PDB entry 1JVL | X-ray diffraction, 2.00 A resolution | chains A and B

Chain A (and B):
Molecule: Azurin
Source organism: Pseudomonas aeruginosa
Notes: fragment: Azurin; chain B of this document is another copy of the same molecule, construct and numbering; everything in this record applies to it too
UniProt: P00282 (AZUR_PSEAE); residues 1-128 here correspond to UniProt positions 21-148 (UniProt number = residue number + 20)
Sequence (128 residues; row label = number of the first residue in the row):
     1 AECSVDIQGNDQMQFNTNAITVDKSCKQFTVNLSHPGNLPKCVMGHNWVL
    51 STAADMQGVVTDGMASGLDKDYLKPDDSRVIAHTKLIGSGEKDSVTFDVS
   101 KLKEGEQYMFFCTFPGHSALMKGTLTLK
Sequence notes: engineered mutation C42 (Asn62 in P00282)
UniProt features mapped onto this chain:
  - binding site (Cu cation): H46, C112, H117, M121
Cystine bridges: C3-C26
Glycans and other covalent adducts: 1-[pyrrol-1-yl-2,5-dione-methoxymethyl]-pyrrole-2,5-dione (OPP) linked to C42
Bound ions: Ni2+ site 1: A1 (together with tris-hydroxymethyl-methyl-ammonium) (shared with H83(B) of chain B); Cu ion: H46, C112, H117; Ni2+ site 2: H83 (together with tris-hydroxymethyl-methyl-ammonium) (shared with A1(B) of chain B)
Residues lining bound ligands: tris-hydroxymethyl-methyl-ammonium (144): A1, E2, C3
What the authors report for this chain:
  - binding site for the ligand OPP: C42
  - Cu ion coordination: G45, H46, C112, H117, M121

Chain A / chain B interface:
Residue-residue contacts (22):
  D11(A) with M64(B)
  M13(A) with M13(B), hydrophobic; P115(B); G116(B)
  L39(A) with M64(B), hydrophobic; P115(B), hydrophobic
  V43(A) with Y72(B); P115(B), hydrophobic
  M44(A) with P115(B); G116(B)
  M64(A) with D11(B); L39(B), hydrophobic
  Y72(A) with V43(B)
  P115(A) with M13(B); L39(B), hydrophobic; V43(B), hydrophobic; M44(B)
  G116(A) with M13(B); M44(B)
  A119(A) with L120(B), hydrophobic
  L120(A) with A119(B), hydrophobic; L120(B), hydrophobic
Other interface residues (no listed pair), chain A (13 interface residues in all): F114, H117
Other interface residues (no listed pair), chain B (13 interface residues in all): F114, H117
The authors on this interface:
  - residue pairs: C42(A)-C42(B) (water-mediated contact)
  - interface residues, chain A: C42(A), F114(A)

In short:
Chain A and chain B each contribute 13 residues to their interface. The paper describes a water-mediated
contact between C42(A) and C42(B). Chain A binds tris-hydroxymethyl-methyl-ammonium. Compound OPP is
covalently linked to C42(A). The paper reports a binding site for the ligand OPP at C42(A); interface residues
C42(A) and F114(A).
Both chains are Azurin (Pseudomonas aeruginosa). Entry 1JVL (Azurin dimer, covalently crosslinked through
bis-maleimidomethylether) was determined by X-ray diffraction together with 1JVO from the same study.
